PDB entry 8UA9 | electron microscopy, 3.00 A resolution | chains E and F of the 16 polymer chains in the assembly

[Chain E]
Molecule: Envelope glycoprotein E1
Source organism: Eastern equine encephalitis virus
Reference sequence: Q88678 (Q88678_EEEV); residues 1-441 here correspond to UniProt positions 802-1242 (UniProt number = residue number + 801)
Chain sequence (441 residues; numbered 1 to 441; the number before each row is that of its first residue):
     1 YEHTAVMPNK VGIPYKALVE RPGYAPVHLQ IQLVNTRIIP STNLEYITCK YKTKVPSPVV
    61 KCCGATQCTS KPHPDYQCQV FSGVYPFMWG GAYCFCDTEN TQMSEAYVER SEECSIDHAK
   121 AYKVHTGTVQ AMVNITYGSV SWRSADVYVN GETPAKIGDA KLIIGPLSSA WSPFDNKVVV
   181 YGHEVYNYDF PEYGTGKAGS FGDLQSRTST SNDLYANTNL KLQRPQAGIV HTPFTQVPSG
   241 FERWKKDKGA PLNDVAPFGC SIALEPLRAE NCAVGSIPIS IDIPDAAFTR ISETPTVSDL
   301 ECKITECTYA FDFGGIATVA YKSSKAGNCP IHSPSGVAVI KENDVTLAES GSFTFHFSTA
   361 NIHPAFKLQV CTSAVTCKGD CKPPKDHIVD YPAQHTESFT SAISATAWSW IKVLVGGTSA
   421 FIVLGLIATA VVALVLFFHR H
Disulfides: Cys-49/Cys-114, Cys-62/Cys-94, Cys-260/Cys-272, Cys-302/Cys-377, Cys-307/Cys-381, Cys-329/Cys-371
Covalent attachments: N-acetylglucosamine (NAG) linked to Asn-134

[Chain F]
Molecule: Structural polyprotein
Source organism: Eastern equine encephalitis virus
Reference sequence: Q88678 (Q88678_EEEV); residues 1-418 here correspond to UniProt positions 325-742 (UniProt number = residue number + 324)
Chain sequence (418 residues; numbered 1 to 418; the number before each row is that of its first residue):
     1 DLDTHFTQYK LARPYIADCP NCGHSRCDSP IAIEEVRGDA HAGVIRIQTS AMFGLKTDGV
    61 DLAYMSFMNG KTQKSIKIDN LHVRTSAPCS LVSHHGYYIL AQCPPGDTVT VGFHDGPNRH
   121 TCTVAHKVEF RPVGREKYRH PPEHGVELPC NRYTHKRADQ GHYVEMHQPG LVADHSLLSI
   181 HSAKVKITVP SGAQVKYYCK CPDVRKGITS SDHTTTCTDV KQCRAYLIDN KKWVYNSGRL
   241 PRGEGDTFKG KLHVPFVPVK AKCIATLAPE PLVEHKHRTL ILHLHPDHPT LLTTRSLGSD
   301 ANPTRQWIER PTTVNFTVTG EGLEYTWGNH PPKRVWAQES GEGNPHGWPH EVVVYYYNRY
   361 PLTTIIGLCT CVAIIMVSCV TSVWLLCRTR NLCITPYKLA PNAQVPILLA LLCCIKPT
Disulfides: Cys-19/Cys-122, Cys-22/Cys-27, Cys-89/Cys-103, Cys-150/Cys-263, Cys-199/Cys-223, Cys-201/Cys-217
Covalent attachments: N-acetylglucosamine (NAG) linked to Asn-315

[Chain E / chain F interface]
Contacting residue pairs - 150 pairs, chain E then chain F:
  Lys-50(E) / Asp-39(F)
  Tyr-51(E) / Arg-37(F)
  Lys-52(E) / Arg-37(F)
  Lys-54(E) / Glu-165(F)  salt bridge
  Val-55(E) / Asn-236(F)
  Val-55(E) / Gly-238(F)
  Pro-56(E) / Asn-236(F)
  Pro-56(E) / Gly-238(F)
  Pro-56(E) / Arg-242(F)
  Ser-57(E) / His-167(F)  hydrogen bond
  Ser-57(E) / Asn-236(F)  hydrogen bond (backbone-side chain)
  Ser-57(E) / Ser-237(F)  hydrogen bond (side chain-backbone)
  Ser-57(E) / Leu-240(F)  hydrogen bond (side chain-backbone)
  Ser-57(E) / Arg-242(F)  hydrogen bond (backbone-side chain)
  Pro-58(E) / Gly-238(F)
  Pro-58(E) / Leu-240(F)
  Pro-58(E) / Pro-241(F)
  Pro-58(E) / Arg-242(F)  hydrogen bond (backbone-backbone)
  Val-59(E) / Arg-242(F)
  Val-59(E) / Gly-243(F)
  Val-59(E) / Glu-244(F)
  Val-60(E) / Arg-242(F)  hydrogen bond (backbone-backbone)
  Lys-61(E) / Glu-244(F)
  Cys-62(E) / Tyr-226(F)
  Cys-63(E) / Tyr-198(F)
  Thr-66(E) / Glu-244(F)  hydrogen bond
  Tyr-85(E) / Arg-224(F)  hydrogen bond
  Met-88(E) / Asp-28(F)
  Met-88(E) / Pro-241(F)  hydrophobic
  Trp-89(E) / Ile-16(F)
  Trp-89(E) / Asp-28(F)  hydrogen bond (backbone-side chain)
  Trp-89(E) / Gly-70(F)
  Trp-89(E) / Lys-71(F)
  Trp-89(E) / Val-172(F)  hydrophobic
  Trp-89(E) / Ala-173(F)
  Trp-89(E) / Asp-174(F)
  Gly-90(E) / Ala-173(F)
  Gly-90(E) / Asp-174(F)
  Gly-90(E) / His-175(F)  hydrogen bond (backbone-side chain)
  Ala-92(E) / Arg-224(F)  hydrogen bond (backbone-side chain)
  Tyr-93(E) / Leu-171(F)  hydrogen bond (side chain-backbone)
  Tyr-93(E) / Ala-173(F)  hydrophobic
  Tyr-93(E) / Tyr-226(F)  hydrogen bond (backbone-side chain)
  Tyr-93(E) / Pro-241(F)
  Cys-94(E) / Arg-224(F)
  Cys-94(E) / Tyr-226(F)
  Phe-95(E) / Tyr-198(F)  hydrophobic
  Phe-95(E) / Lys-200(F)
  Phe-95(E) / Gln-222(F)
  Phe-95(E) / Arg-224(F)
  Glu-105(E) / Arg-242(F)  salt bridge
  Glu-112(E) / Arg-46(F)  salt bridge
  Glu-112(E) / His-162(F)  hydrogen bond (backbone-side chain)
  Glu-112(E) / Pro-258(F)
  Glu-113(E) / Arg-37(F)
  Glu-113(E) / Asp-39(F)
  Glu-113(E) / Tyr-153(F)  hydrogen bond
  Glu-113(E) / Pro-258(F)
  Ser-115(E) / His-162(F)  hydrogen bond
  Ile-116(E) / Asn-151(F)
  Ile-116(E) / Pro-258(F)
  Ile-116(E) / Val-259(F)  hydrophobic
  Ile-116(E) / Lys-260(F)
  Asp-117(E) / Asn-151(F)  hydrogen bond
  Ile-229(E) / Asp-18(F)
  Ile-229(E) / Arg-26(F)
  Val-230(E) / Gly-238(F)
  Val-230(E) / Arg-239(F)
  His-231(E) / Gly-238(F)
  Thr-232(E) / Gly-238(F)  hydrogen bond (side chain-backbone)
  Glu-242(E) / Arg-131(F)  salt bridge
  Gly-249(E) / Arg-305(F)  hydrogen bond (backbone-side chain)
  Ala-250(E) / Arg-305(F)
  Pro-251(E) / Arg-305(F)
  Asn-253(E) / Arg-295(F)  hydrogen bond (backbone-side chain)
  Asp-254(E) / Arg-135(F)  salt bridge
  Asp-254(E) / Arg-295(F)  hydrogen bond (backbone-side chain)
  Val-255(E) / Ala-301(F)
  Ala-256(E) / Arg-295(F)  hydrogen bond (backbone-side chain)
  Pro-257(E) / Gly-298(F)
  Pro-257(E) / Ser-299(F)
  Phe-258(E) / Leu-297(F)
  Phe-258(E) / Gly-298(F)  hydrogen bond (backbone-backbone)
  Phe-258(E) / Ser-299(F)
  Gly-259(E) / Arg-295(F)
  Gly-259(E) / Leu-297(F)
  Gly-259(E) / Arg-334(F)
  Cys-260(E) / Arg-295(F)  hydrogen bond (backbone-side chain)
  Ser-261(E) / Arg-334(F)
  Tyr-309(E) / Glu-339(F)
  Tyr-309(E) / Tyr-355(F)  hydrogen bond
  Tyr-309(E) / Arg-359(F)
  Ala-310(E) / Gln-338(F)
  Phe-311(E) / Trp-336(F)  hydrophobic
  Phe-311(E) / Ala-337(F)
  Phe-311(E) / Gln-338(F)  hydrogen bond (backbone-side chain)
  Ile-362(E) / His-346(F)
  His-363(E) / His-346(F)
  Pro-384(E) / Gln-338(F)
  Pro-384(E) / Glu-339(F)
  Pro-384(E) / Ser-340(F)
  Asp-386(E) / Gln-338(F)  hydrogen bond (backbone-side chain)
  Asp-386(E) / Ser-340(F)
  His-387(E) / Lys-276(F)
  His-387(E) / His-277(F)  hydrogen bond (side chain-backbone)
  His-387(E) / Ala-337(F)
  His-387(E) / Gln-338(F)  hydrogen bond (backbone-backbone)
  His-387(E) / Ser-340(F)  hydrogen bond
  Ile-388(E) / His-275(F)
  Ile-388(E) / Lys-276(F)
  Ile-388(E) / Thr-279(F)
  Ile-388(E) / Leu-280(F)
  Ile-388(E) / Val-335(F)  hydrophobic
  Ile-388(E) / Trp-336(F)
  Val-389(E) / Val-335(F)
  Val-389(E) / Trp-336(F)  hydrogen bond (backbone-backbone)
  Val-389(E) / Gln-338(F)
  Asp-390(E) / Arg-334(F)
  Asp-390(E) / Val-335(F)
  Asp-390(E) / Trp-336(F)
  Tyr-391(E) / Trp-336(F)
  Pro-392(E) / Trp-336(F)
  Glu-397(E) / Arg-359(F)  salt bridge
  Glu-397(E) / Tyr-360(F)  hydrogen bond
  Ala-402(E) / Tyr-356(F)  hydrogen bond (backbone-side chain)
  Ala-402(E) / Arg-359(F)
  Ile-403(E) / Tyr-356(F)  hydrogen bond (backbone-side chain)
  Ser-404(E) / Tyr-356(F)
  Thr-406(E) / His-346(F)
  Thr-406(E) / Gly-347(F)
  Thr-406(E) / Val-352(F)
  Ala-407(E) / Tyr-356(F)
  Trp-410(E) / Pro-349(F)  hydrophobic
  Leu-414(E) / Cys-371(F)  hydrophobic
  Thr-418(E) / Ile-375(F)
  Thr-418(E) / Ser-378(F)
  Phe-421(E) / Ser-382(F)
  Ile-422(E) / Ser-378(F)
  Ile-422(E) / Thr-381(F)
  Ile-422(E) / Ser-382(F)
  Leu-424(E) / Leu-386(F)  hydrophobic
  Gly-425(E) / Leu-385(F)
  Gly-425(E) / Leu-386(F)
  Leu-426(E) / Leu-385(F)  hydrophobic
  Ala-428(E) / Thr-389(F)  hydrogen bond (backbone-side chain)
  Thr-429(E) / Leu-385(F)
  Thr-429(E) / Thr-389(F)
  Val-432(E) / Thr-389(F)
  Val-432(E) / Cys-393(F)  hydrophobic
  His-439(E) / Tyr-397(F)
Interface residues without a listed pair, chain E (83 interface residues in all): Phe-87, Tyr-107, Ala-360, Asp-380, Pro-383, Lys-385, Leu-436
Interface residues without a listed pair, chain F (83 interface residues in all): Glu-35, Cys-223, Val-254, Thr-293, Pro-303, Val-318, Pro-345, Leu-392, Pro-396

[Overview]
The chain E/chain F interface involves 83 residues from each chain; the contacts include 36 hydrogen bonds and
6 salt bridges. Polar contacts include Lys-54(E)/Glu-165(F), Glu-105(E)/Arg-242(F) and Glu-112(E)/Arg-46(F).
N-acetylglucosamine is covalently linked to Asn-134(E). N-acetylglucosamine is covalently linked to
Asn-315(F).
Chain E is Envelope glycoprotein E1 and chain F is Structural polyprotein, both from Eastern equine
encephalitis virus; the structure, Structure of eastern equine encephalitis virus VLP unliganded
quasi-threefold spike protein, was determined by electron microscopy together with 8UA8 from the same study.
